Entry 5BYY (X-ray diffraction, 2.79 A resolution); this record covers chain A.

Chain A:
Protein: Mitogen-activated protein kinase 7
Organism: Homo sapiens
Notes: EC 2.7.11.24; fragment: kinase domain
Reference sequence: Q13164 (MK07_HUMAN); numbering as in UniProt (aligned over 49-394)
Amino-acid sequence (346 residues; row label = number of the first residue in the row):
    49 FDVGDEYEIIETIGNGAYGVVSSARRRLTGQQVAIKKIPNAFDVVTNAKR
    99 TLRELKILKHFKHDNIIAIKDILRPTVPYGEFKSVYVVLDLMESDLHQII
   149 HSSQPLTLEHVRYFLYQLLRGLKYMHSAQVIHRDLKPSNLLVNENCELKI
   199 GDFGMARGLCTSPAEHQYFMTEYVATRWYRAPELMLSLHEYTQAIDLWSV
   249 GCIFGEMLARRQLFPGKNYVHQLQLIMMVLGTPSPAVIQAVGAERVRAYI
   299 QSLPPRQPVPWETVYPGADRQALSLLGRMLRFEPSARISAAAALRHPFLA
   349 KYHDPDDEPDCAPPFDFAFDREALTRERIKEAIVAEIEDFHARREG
Not modelled in the structure: 208-215
UniProt features mapped onto this chain:
  - motif: Thr-219 to Tyr-221 (TXY)
  - active site: Asp-182 (Proton acceptor)
  - binding site (ATP): Ile-61 to Val-69, Lys-84
  - mutagenesis: Thr-219 to Tyr-221 (Loss activation by MAP2K5)
Residues lining bound ligands: 4WG (2-{[2-ethoxy-4-(4-hydroxypiperidin-1-yl)phenyl]amino}-5,11-dimethyl-5,11-dihydro-6H-pyrimido[4,5-b][1,4]benzodiazepin-6-one): Ile-61, Gly-62, Val-69, Ala-82, Leu-137, Asp-138, Leu-139, Met-140, Glu-141, Ser-142, Asp-143, Gln-146, Ser-186, Asn-187, Leu-189, Gly-199, Asp-200
What the authors report for this chain:
  - conformationally variable residues (order/disorder transition): Cys-208 to Gln-215
  - specificity-determining residues: Ile-86, Thr-99, Val-135, Leu-137 (by similarity / conservation)

In short:
Bound to chain A: compound 4WG. UniProt lists active-site residue Asp-182, 10 ATP-binding residues and 3
mutagenesis sites. The paper reports specificity determinants Ile-86, Thr-99 and Val-135 among others;
conformational variability at Cys-208.
Chain A is Mitogen-activated protein kinase 7 (Homo sapiens); the structure, ERK5 in complex with small
molecule, was determined by X-ray diffraction, deposited together with 4ZSG, 4ZSJ, 4ZSL and 5BYZ.
